7DOI - chains A and T of the 6 polymer chains in the assembly; structure by electron microscopy, 2.60 A resolution.

Chain A:
Protein: RNA-directed RNA polymerase
From: Severe acute respiratory syndrome coronavirus 2
Notes: EC 2.7.7.48
UniProt: P0DTD1 (R1AB_SARS2); residues 1-932 here correspond to UniProt positions 4393-5324 (UniProt number = residue number + 4392)
Sequence (943 residues; row label = number of the first residue in the row; numbering starts at 0):
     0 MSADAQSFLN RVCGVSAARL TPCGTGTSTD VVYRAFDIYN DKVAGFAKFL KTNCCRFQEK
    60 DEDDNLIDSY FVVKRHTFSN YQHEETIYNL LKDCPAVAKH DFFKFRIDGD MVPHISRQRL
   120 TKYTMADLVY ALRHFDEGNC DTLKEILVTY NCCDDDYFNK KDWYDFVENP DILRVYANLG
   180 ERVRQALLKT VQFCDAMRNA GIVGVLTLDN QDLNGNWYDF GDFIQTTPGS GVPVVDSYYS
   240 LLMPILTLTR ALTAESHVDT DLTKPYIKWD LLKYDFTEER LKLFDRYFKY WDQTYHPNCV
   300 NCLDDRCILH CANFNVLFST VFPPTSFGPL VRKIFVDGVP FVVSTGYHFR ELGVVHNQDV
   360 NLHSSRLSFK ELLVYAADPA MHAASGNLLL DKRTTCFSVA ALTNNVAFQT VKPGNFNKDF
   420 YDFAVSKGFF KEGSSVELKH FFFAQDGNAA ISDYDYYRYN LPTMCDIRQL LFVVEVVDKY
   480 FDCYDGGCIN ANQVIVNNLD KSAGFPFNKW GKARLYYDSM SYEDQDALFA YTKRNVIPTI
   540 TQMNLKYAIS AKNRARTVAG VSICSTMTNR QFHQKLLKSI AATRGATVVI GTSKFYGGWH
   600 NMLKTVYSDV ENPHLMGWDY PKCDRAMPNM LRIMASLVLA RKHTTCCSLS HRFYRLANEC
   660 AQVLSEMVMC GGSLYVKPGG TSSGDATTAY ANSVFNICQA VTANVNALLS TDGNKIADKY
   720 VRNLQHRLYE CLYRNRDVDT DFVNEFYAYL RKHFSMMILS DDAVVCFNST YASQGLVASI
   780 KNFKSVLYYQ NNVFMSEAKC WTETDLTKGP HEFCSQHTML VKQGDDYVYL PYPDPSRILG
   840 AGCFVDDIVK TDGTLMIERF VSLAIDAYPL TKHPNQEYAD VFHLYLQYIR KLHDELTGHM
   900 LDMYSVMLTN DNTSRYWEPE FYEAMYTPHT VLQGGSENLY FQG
Not modelled in the structure: 0-3, 108-109, 896-913, 930-942
Construct notes: initiating methionine (0); expression tag (933-942)
Bound ions: Mg2+ site 1: Asn209 (together with pyrophosphate); Mg2+ site 2: Asp218 (together with pyrophosphate); Zn2+ site 1: His295, Cys301, Cys306, Cys310; Zn2+ site 2: Cys487, Cys645, Cys646; Mg2+ site 3 near Asp761 (its only coordinating residue here)
Residues lining bound ligands:
  - Penciclovir phosphate (HCU; [(2R)-4-(2-azanyl-6-oxidanylidene-3H-purin-9-yl)-2-(hydroxymethyl)butyl] dihydrogen phosphate): Lys545, Asp623, Ser682, Thr687, Asn691, Ser759, Asp760
  - pyrophosphate (POP), molecule 1: Lys50, Asn52, Cys53, Lys73, Arg116, Asn209, Tyr217, Asp218
  - pyrophosphate (POP), molecule 2: Lys551, Arg553, Tyr619, Pro620, Lys621, Cys622
UniProt features mapped onto this chain:
  - region: Lys545 to Arg555 (Interaction with RMP Remdesivir), Thr582 to Pro620 (RdRp Palm N-ter)
  - active site: Ser759, Asp760, Asp761
  - binding site (Mn(2+)): Asn209, Asp218
  - binding site (Zn(2+)): His295, Cys301, Cys306, Cys310, Cys487, His642, Cys645, Cys646
  - site: Gln932 (Cleavage)

Chain T:
Molecule: 15-nt RNA strand
Sequence (15 nucleotides; numbered 8 to 22; the number before each row is that of its first residue):
     8 CCUAUAACUU AAUCU

Interface between chain A and chain T:
Residue-residue contacts (41):
  Gln408(A) - C8(T)  base contact
  Asn496(A) - A13(T)  hydrogen bond to the phosphate
  Lys500(A) - U10(T)  phosphate contact
  Lys500(A) - A11(T)  phosphate contact
  Ser501(A) - C9(T)  hydrogen bond to the phosphate
  Ser501(A) - U10(T)  phosphate contact
  Asn507(A) - C9(T)  phosphate contact
  Gln541(A) - C8(T)  phosphate contact
  Gln541(A) - C9(T)  phosphate contact
  Asn543(A) - C8(T)  hydrogen bond to the sugar
  Asn543(A) - C9(T)  sugar contact
  Lys545(A) - U10(T)  base contact
  Val557(A) - U10(T)  base contact
  Ala558(A) - U10(T)  sugar contact
  Arg569(A) - U12(T)  salt bridge to the phosphate
  Lys577(A) - A13(T)  salt bridge to the phosphate
  Ala580(A) - A13(T)  sugar contact
  Gly590(A) - A13(T)  hydrogen bond to the sugar
  Gly590(A) - A14(T)  sugar contact
  Ser592(A) - A14(T)  hydrogen bond to the sugar
  Ser592(A) - C15(T)  sugar contact
  Phe594(A) - A14(T)  sugar contact
  Phe594(A) - C15(T)  sugar contact
  Tyr595(A) - C15(T)  phosphate contact
  Tyr595(A) - U16(T)  hydrogen bond to the phosphate
  Ser682(A) - U10(T)  base contact
  Ser682(A) - A11(T)  sugar contact
  Gly683(A) - U10(T)  hydrogen bond to the base
  Gly683(A) - A11(T)  sugar contact
  Asp684(A) - A11(T)  hydrogen bond to the sugar
  Ala685(A) - A11(T)  sugar contact
  Tyr689(A) - U12(T)  hydrogen bond to the sugar
  Glu857(A) - U17(T)  base contact
  Val860(A) - U16(T)  sugar contact
  Ile864(A) - U16(T)  sugar contact
  Tyr915(A) - U17(T)  hydrogen bond to the phosphate
  Tyr915(A) - A18(T)  phosphate contact
  Phe920(A) - U16(T)  phosphate contact
  Phe920(A) - U17(T)  phosphate contact
  Met924(A) - C15(T)  sugar contact
  Met924(A) - U16(T)  sugar contact
Interface residues without a listed pair, chain A (32 interface residues in all): Gly559, Ile589, Thr591, Ser861

Summary:
32 residues of chain A face 11 of chain T across their interface, with 10 hydrogen bonds and 2 salt bridges.
Polar pairs include Gly683(A)-U10(T), Asn543(A)-C8(T) and Gly590(A)-A13(T). Ligands of chain A: pyrophosphate
and Penciclovir phosphate.
Chain A is RNA-directed RNA polymerase (Severe acute respiratory syndrome coronavirus 2) and chain T is a
15-nt RNA strand; the structure, Structure of COVID-19 RNA-dependent RNA polymerase bound to penciclovir, was
determined by electron microscopy.
